9G25 - chains 4 and G of the 14 polymer chains in the assembly; structure by electron microscopy, 2.89 A resolution.

Chain 4:
Molecule: snR30
Organism: Saccharomyces cerevisiae
Sequence (609 nucleotides; each row starts with the number of its first residue):
     1 AACCAUAGUCUCGUGCUAGUUCGGUACUAUACAGGGAAGGGAAGUCACUC
    51 GCAUACGUGUGUGUGCAUUUCUUGCUAUUGCUGCUUAGCUUCUCUAAAAC
   101 ACUGGGCUAGCGUUUUUCAACGCUCGAGAGGCAGAGUCUCAAGGAGCCUC
   151 CAAUGGGCCUCACGUAUUCAUCUAGAUGGCGCUUCGGACAACGGCAUCAC
   201 AUAAGAGAUGCAGCUCCUGACUUCUCCUCUGAUCUUCGUGAUCAGAGUUU
   251 UGAGUCGUCAGACUACGAGCAGUUUCUCUUAGUCGUUGCAUCGGGUGCUG
   301 UUGCCUUAACGAUGUGUAUAUGGGGUUCGGGGGCUGUUGCCAUGAUAUAU
   351 AUGGAUGAGACAGAAGUGGCCCCGUUGACGAGUUUAACUUAGAUUAAGUA
   401 GGACGCAUGAUCUUGAGCUCUUUUCCUAUACUUUGUCCUAUGGCCAGCUU
   451 UCUCCUUAUUACGAAGAGAUUGCGGGAUGUGGGUGCAGAGUGGGAAAAUC
   501 UGAGUUCGGUCAUCUUUGUUGUUCGUCCUACCGCAGUAUAUUCCUAAACA
   551 CUAUGAAAUGACCCUAGUUGGUCCAUGAUCAUUUGGGUAAAACCAUACUG
   601 CAGACAUCU
Unresolved in the structure: 1-4, 14-116, 152-328, 383-386, 403-526

Chain G:
Protein: H/ACA ribonucleoprotein complex subunit NHP2
Organism: Saccharomyces cerevisiae
Reference sequence: P32495 (NHP2_YEAST); numbering as in UniProt (aligned over 1-156)
Amino-acid sequence (156 residues; numbered 1 to 156; the number before each row is that of its first residue):
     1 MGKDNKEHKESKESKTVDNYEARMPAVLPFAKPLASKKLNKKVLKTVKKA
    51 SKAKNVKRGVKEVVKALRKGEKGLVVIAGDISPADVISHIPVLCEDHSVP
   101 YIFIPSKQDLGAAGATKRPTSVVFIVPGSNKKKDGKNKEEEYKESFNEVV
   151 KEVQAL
Unresolved in the structure: 1-15

Interface between chain 4 and chain G:
Residue-residue contacts - 34 pairs, chain 4 then chain G:
  A141(4) - Arg58(G)  hydrogen bond to the base
  A141(4) - Glu62(G)  hydrogen bond to the base
  A141(4) - Ala115(G)  hydrogen bond to the sugar
  A141(4) - Thr116(G)  base contact
  A141(4) - Arg118(G)  sugar contact
  A142(4) - Ala115(G)  sugar contact
  A142(4) - Lys117(G)  phosphate contact
  A142(4) - Arg118(G)  salt bridge to the phosphate
  G143(4) - Ser51(G)  base contact
  G143(4) - Lys52(G)  phosphate contact
  G143(4) - Lys54(G)  sugar contact
  G143(4) - Arg58(G)  hydrogen bond to the base
  G143(4) - Ala115(G)  sugar contact
  G144(4) - Lys52(G)  phosphate contact
  G144(4) - Lys138(G)  salt bridge to the phosphate
  U338(4) - Lys117(G)  hydrogen bond to the base
  G339(4) - Lys117(G)  hydrogen bond to the base
  G354(4) - Arg118(G)  base contact
  A355(4) - Arg58(G)  sugar contact
  A355(4) - Gly59(G)  sugar contact
  A355(4) - Glu62(G)  base contact
  A355(4) - Arg118(G)  salt bridge to the phosphate
  A355(4) - Thr120(G)  sugar contact
  U356(4) - Gly59(G)  phosphate contact
  U356(4) - Val60(G)  hydrogen bond to the phosphate
  U356(4) - Asp80(G)  base contact
  U356(4) - Ile81(G)  base contact
  U356(4) - Ser82(G)  hydrogen bond to the base
  U356(4) - Pro83(G)  base contact
  U356(4) - Val86(G)  sugar contact
  U356(4) - Lys107(G)  hydrogen bond to the base
  U356(4) - Thr120(G)  phosphate contact
  U356(4) - Ser121(G)  hydrogen bond to the phosphate
  G357(4) - Lys61(G)  base contact
Interface residues without a listed pair, chain 4 (12 interface residues in all): G136, G331
Interface residues without a listed pair, chain G (23 interface residues in all): Lys65, Pro119

Overview:
12 residues of chain 4 face 23 of chain G across their interface; the contacts include 10 hydrogen bonds and 3
salt bridges. Polar contacts include A141(4)-Arg58(G), A141(4)-Glu62(G) and G143(4)-Arg58(G).
Here chain 4 is snR30 and chain G is H/ACA ribonucleoprotein complex subunit NHP2, both from Saccharomyces
cerevisiae. Entry 9G25 (snR30 snoRNP - State 1 - Utp23-Krr1-deltaC3) was determined by electron microscopy
(same publication as 9G28).
